5YY5 - chains A and H of the 3 polymer chains in the assembly; structure by X-ray diffraction, 2.80 A resolution.

[Chain A]
Protein: MERS-CoV RBD
From: Middle East respiratory syndrome coronavirus
Chain sequence (209 residues; numbered 380 to 588; the number before each row is that of its first residue):
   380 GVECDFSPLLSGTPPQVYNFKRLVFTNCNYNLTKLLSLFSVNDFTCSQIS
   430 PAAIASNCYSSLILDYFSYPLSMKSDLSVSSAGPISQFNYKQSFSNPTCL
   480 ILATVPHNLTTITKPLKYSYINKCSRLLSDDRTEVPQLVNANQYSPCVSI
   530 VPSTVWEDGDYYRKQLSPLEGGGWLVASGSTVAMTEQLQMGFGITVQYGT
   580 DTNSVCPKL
Cystine bridges: Cys383-Cys407, Cys425-Cys478, Cys437-Cys585, Cys503-Cys526
Covalent attachments: N-acetylglucosamine (NAG) linked to Asn410
Reported in the primary citation:
  - conformationally variable residues (loop rearrangement): Leu506 to Glu513

[Chain H]
Protein: Heavy chain
From: Homo sapiens
Chain sequence (111 residues; row label = number of the first residue in the row; a row labelled like 82A-82C holds insertion residues (82A, then the next letters in order)):
     1 EVQLVESGGGLVQPGRSLRLSCAASGFTFSNYAMYWVRQAPGKGLEWVAL
    51 IS
   52A Y
    53 DISTDYYADSVKGRFTISRDNSKNTIYLQM
82A-82C NNL
    83 RTEDTALYYCTNTYYWGQGTLVTVS
Cystine bridges: Cys22-Cys92

[Chain A / chain H interface]
Contacting residue pairs - 11 pairs, chain A then chain H:
  Arg505(A) with Asn31(H), hydrogen bond (side chain-backbone)
  Leu507(A) with Ser30(H); Asn31(H); Tyr52A(H)
  Ser508(A) with Tyr52A(H), hydrogen bond (backbone-side chain)
  Val514(A) with Asn31(H)
  Pro547(A) with Ala33(H); Tyr58(H)
  Leu548(A) with Tyr35(H)
  Gly550(A) with Ala33(H); Tyr52A(H), hydrogen bond (backbone-side chain)
Also at the interface, not in a pair above, chain A (10 interface residues in all): Thr512, Gly551, Gly552
Also at the interface, not in a pair above, chain H (9 interface residues in all): Tyr32, Leu50, Thr95
From the paper, about this interface:
  - specific contacts: Ser508(A)-Tyr52A(H) (hydrogen bond), Tyr35(H)-Leu548(A) (hydrophobic contact)
  - epitope / paratope residues, chain A: Leu507(A), Ser508(A)
  - hot spots on chain A (mutagenesis) - L507A (10-fold): decreased binding to MERS-4V2
  - epitope / paratope residues, chain H: Ser30(H), Asn31(H), Ala33(H), Tyr35(H), Tyr52A(H), Tyr58(H)

[Overview]
10 residues of chain A and 9 residues of chain H are in contact; the contacts include 3 hydrogen bonds. Polar
contacts include Arg505(A)-Asn31(H), Ser508(A)-Tyr52A(H) and Gly550(A)-Tyr52A(H). The paper describes a
hydrogen bond between Ser508(A) and Tyr52A(H); a hydrophobic contact between Tyr35(H) and Leu548(A). From the
paper: L507A of chain A reduces binding to MERS-4V2; epitope/paratope residues Leu507(A), Ser508(A) and
Ser30(H) among others.
Chain A is MERS-CoV RBD (Middle East respiratory syndrome coronavirus) and chain H is Heavy chain (Homo
sapiens); the structure, Structural definition of a unique neutralization epitope on the receptor-binding
domain of MERS-CoV spike glycoprotein, was determined by X-ray diffraction.
